7S14 - chains A and B; structure by X-ray diffraction, 1.65 A resolution.

Chain A (and B):
Protein: Putative NAD(P)H nitroreductase
Source organism: Haemophilus influenzae (strain 86-028NP)
Notes: EC 1.-.-.-; chain B of this document is another copy of the same molecule, construct and numbering; everything in this record applies to it too
UniProt: Q4QJZ7 (Q4QJZ7_HAEI8); residue numbers follow UniProt; this construct covers 1-220
Amino-acid sequence (223 residues; row label = number of the first residue in the row; numbers below 1 keep their minus sign (Ser-2 is residue -2)):
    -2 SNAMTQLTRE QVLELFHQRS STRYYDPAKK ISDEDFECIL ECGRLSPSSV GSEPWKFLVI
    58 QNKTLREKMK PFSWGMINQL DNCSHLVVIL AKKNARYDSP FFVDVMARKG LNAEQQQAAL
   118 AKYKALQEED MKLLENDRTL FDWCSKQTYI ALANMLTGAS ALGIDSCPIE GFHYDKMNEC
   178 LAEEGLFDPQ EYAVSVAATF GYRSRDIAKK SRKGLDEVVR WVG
Not modelled in the structure: -2 to 1 (chain B: fully traced)
Sequence notes: expression tag (-2 to 0)
Modified positions: Mse1 (selenomethionine); Mse66, Mse73, Mse103, Mse128, Mse152, Mse174 (selenomethionine; parent Met)
Bound ions: Ca2+: Glu7, Glu11, Asp213, Val216 (shared with Ala0(B) of chain B); K+: Lys89, Leu137
Residues lining bound ligands:
  - FMN (flavin mononucleotide), molecule 1: Arg16, Ser17, Ser18, Arg20, Gly72, Gln76, Tyr146, Leu149, Cys164, Pro165, Ile166, Glu167, Gly168, Val193, Lys207, Arg209
  - FMN, molecule 2: Pro44, Ser45, Ser46, Val47, Gly48, Gln144, Ile147

Interface between chain A and chain B:
Contacting residue pairs (174; chain A residue first):
  Thr2(A) with Glu11(B), hydrogen bond (backbone-side chain); Gln15(B), hydrogen bond (backbone-side chain); Ala158(B)
  Gln3(A) with Ala158(B); Leu159(B), hydrogen bond (side chain-backbone)
  Leu4(A) with Ala158(B), hydrogen bond (backbone-backbone); Leu159(B)
  Thr5(A) with Leu159(B)
  Arg6(A) with Glu31(B); Asp32(B), salt bridge; Cys35(B); Leu159(B)
  Gln8(A) with Thr2(B), hydrogen bond
  Val9(A) with Cys35(B), hydrophobic; Cys39(B), hydrophobic; Ala158(B), hydrophobic; Leu159(B), hydrophobic
  Leu10(A) with Cys35(B), hydrophobic; Glu38(B)
  Glu11(A) with Ala0(B); Mse1(B)
  Phe13(A) with Cys39(B), hydrophobic; Leu42(B), hydrophobic; Asn151(B)
  His14(A) with Leu42(B)
  Gln15(A) with Mse1(B)
  Arg16(A) with Leu42(B); Pro44(B)
  Glu31(A) with Arg6(B)
  Asp32(A) with Arg6(B), salt bridge
  Phe33(A) with Trp218(B), hydrophobic
  Glu34(A) with Leu212(B)
  Cys35(A) with Arg6(B)
  Glu38(A) with Leu10(B); Leu212(B)
  Cys39(A) with Phe13(B), hydrophobic
  Arg41(A) with Arg209(B); Lys210(B), hydrogen bond (side chain-backbone); Gly211(B); Leu212(B)
  Leu42(A) with Leu10(B), hydrophobic; His14(B); Arg16(B); Lys207(B), hydrogen bond (backbone-side chain); Arg209(B), hydrogen bond (backbone-side chain)
  Ser43(A) with Arg209(B), hydrogen bond (backbone-side chain)
  Pro44(A) with Arg16(B); Leu153(B), hydrophobic; Arg209(B)
  Ser46(A) with Glu167(B), hydrogen bond
  Glu50(A) with Ser208(B); Arg209(B); Lys210(B), hydrogen bond (side chain-backbone)
  Lys53(A) with Glu214(B), hydrogen bond (side chain-backbone); Val215(B)
  Phe54(A) with Val215(B), hydrogen bond (backbone-backbone); Val216(B); Arg217(B), hydrogen bond (backbone-backbone)
  Leu55(A) with Arg217(B)
  Val56(A) with Val216(B), hydrophobic; Arg217(B), hydrogen bond (backbone-backbone); Trp218(B); Val219(B), hydrogen bond (backbone-backbone)
  Ile57(A) with Val219(B), hydrophobic
  Gln58(A) with Trp218(B); Val219(B), hydrogen bond (backbone-backbone)
  Asn59(A) with Val219(B), hydrogen bond (backbone-backbone); Gly220(B), hydrogen bond (side chain-backbone)
  Leu62(A) with Val219(B), hydrophobic
  Trp71(A) with Lys119(B); Leu123(B), hydrophobic; Asp127(B), hydrogen bond
  Arg105(A) with Ser208(B), hydrogen bond (backbone-side chain); Lys210(B)
  Lys119(A) with Trp71(B)
  Leu123(A) with Trp71(B), hydrophobic; Glu167(B)
  Glu126(A) with His170(B), salt bridge
  Asp127(A) with Trp71(B), hydrogen bond; Phe169(B); His170(B); Tyr171(B), hydrogen bond (backbone-backbone)
  Mse128(A) with Arg135(B), hydrogen bond (backbone-side chain); Glu167(B); Tyr171(B)
  Lys129(A) with Arg135(B), hydrogen bond (backbone-side chain); His170(B); Asp172(B), salt bridge
  Glu132(A) with Arg135(B), salt bridge
  Arg135(A) with Mse128(B), hydrogen bond (side chain-backbone); Lys129(B), hydrogen bond (side chain-backbone); Leu130(B); Glu132(B), salt bridge; Thr136(B)
  Thr136(A) with Arg135(B)
  Asp139(A) with Asp139(B); Lys143(B), salt bridge
  Trp140(A) with Glu167(B), hydrogen bond
  Ser142(A) with Lys143(B), hydrogen bond
  Lys143(A) with Asp139(B), salt bridge; Ser142(B), hydrogen bond; Lys143(B); Tyr146(B)
  Gln144(A) with Tyr146(B); Glu167(B), hydrogen bond
  Tyr146(A) with Lys143(B); Gln144(B); Ile147(B)
  Ile147(A) with Tyr146(B), hydrophobic; Ala150(B), hydrophobic
  Ala150(A) with Ile147(B), hydrophobic; Ala150(B), hydrophobic; Asn151(B)
  Asn151(A) with Phe13(B); Ala150(B); Thr154(B)
  Leu153(A) with Pro44(B), hydrophobic
  Thr154(A) with Asn151(B), hydrogen bond
  Gly155(A) with Val9(B); Phe13(B)
  Ala158(A) with Val9(B), hydrophobic
  Leu159(A) with Arg6(B); Val9(B), hydrophobic
  Glu167(A) with Ser46(B), hydrogen bond; Leu123(B); Mse128(B); Trp140(B), hydrogen bond; Gln144(B), hydrogen bond
  Phe169(A) with Asp127(B)
  His170(A) with Glu126(B), salt bridge; Asp127(B); Lys129(B)
  Tyr171(A) with Asp127(B), hydrogen bond (backbone-backbone); Mse128(B)
  Asp172(A) with Lys129(B), salt bridge
  Leu183(A) with Arg217(B); Val219(B), hydrophobic
  Ser208(A) with Glu50(B); Arg105(B), hydrogen bond (side chain-backbone)
  Arg209(A) with Arg41(B); Leu42(B), hydrogen bond (side chain-backbone); Ser43(B), hydrogen bond (side chain-backbone); Pro44(B); Glu50(B)
  Lys210(A) with Arg41(B), hydrogen bond (backbone-side chain); Glu50(B), hydrogen bond (side chain-backbone); Trp52(B); Arg105(B)
  Gly211(A) with Arg41(B)
  Leu212(A) with Glu34(B); Leu37(B), hydrophobic; Glu38(B); Arg41(B)
  Glu214(A) with Lys53(B), hydrogen bond (backbone-side chain)
  Val215(A) with Trp52(B); Lys53(B); Phe54(B), hydrogen bond (backbone-backbone)
  Val216(A) with Phe54(B); Val56(B), hydrophobic
  Arg217(A) with Phe54(B), hydrogen bond (backbone-backbone); Leu55(B); Val56(B), hydrogen bond (backbone-backbone); Gly182(B); Leu183(B)
  Trp218(A) with Phe33(B), hydrophobic; Val56(B), hydrophobic; Gln58(B)
  Val219(A) with Val56(B), hydrogen bond (backbone-backbone); Ile57(B); Gln58(B), hydrogen bond (backbone-backbone); Asn59(B), hydrogen bond (backbone-backbone); Leu62(B), hydrophobic; Leu183(B), hydrophobic
  Gly220(A) with Asn59(B), hydrogen bond (backbone-side chain)
Other interface residues (no listed pair), chain A (88 interface residues in all): Ser18, Ser29, Leu37, Ser49, Trp52, His82, Leu130, Leu149, Pro165, Gly168, Gly182
Other interface residues (no listed pair), chain B (91 interface residues in all): Leu4, Thr5, Ser29, Ser49, His82, Lys106, Leu149, Gly155, Ser157, Gly160, Pro165, Gly168

Overview:
88 residues of chain A face 91 of chain B across their interface; the contacts include 49 hydrogen bonds and
10 salt bridges. Polar pairs include Arg6(A)-Asp32(B), Glu126(A)-His170(B) and Lys129(A)-Asp172(B). Chain A
binds flavin mononucleotide. Glu7(A), Glu11(A), Asp213(A) and Val216(A) form the Ca2+ site.
Chain A and chain B are both Putative NAD(P)H nitroreductase (Haemophilus influenzae (strain 86-028NP)); the
structure, Crystal structure of putative NAD(P)H-flavin oxidoreductase from Haemophilus influenzae 86-028NP,
was determined by X-ray diffraction, deposited together with 7S1A, 7RZL, 7RZP and 6WT2.
